Entry 8TVW (electron microscopy, 3.60 A resolution); this record covers chains B and C of the 15 polymer chains in the assembly.

Chain B:
Molecule: DNA-directed RNA polymerase subunit beta
Source organism: Saccharomyces cerevisiae
Notes: EC 2.7.7.6
UniProt: A0A6A5Q4H2 (A0A6A5Q4H2_YEASX); residue numbers follow UniProt; this construct covers 1-1224
Chain sequence (1224 residues; numbered 1 to 1224; the number before each row is that of its first residue):
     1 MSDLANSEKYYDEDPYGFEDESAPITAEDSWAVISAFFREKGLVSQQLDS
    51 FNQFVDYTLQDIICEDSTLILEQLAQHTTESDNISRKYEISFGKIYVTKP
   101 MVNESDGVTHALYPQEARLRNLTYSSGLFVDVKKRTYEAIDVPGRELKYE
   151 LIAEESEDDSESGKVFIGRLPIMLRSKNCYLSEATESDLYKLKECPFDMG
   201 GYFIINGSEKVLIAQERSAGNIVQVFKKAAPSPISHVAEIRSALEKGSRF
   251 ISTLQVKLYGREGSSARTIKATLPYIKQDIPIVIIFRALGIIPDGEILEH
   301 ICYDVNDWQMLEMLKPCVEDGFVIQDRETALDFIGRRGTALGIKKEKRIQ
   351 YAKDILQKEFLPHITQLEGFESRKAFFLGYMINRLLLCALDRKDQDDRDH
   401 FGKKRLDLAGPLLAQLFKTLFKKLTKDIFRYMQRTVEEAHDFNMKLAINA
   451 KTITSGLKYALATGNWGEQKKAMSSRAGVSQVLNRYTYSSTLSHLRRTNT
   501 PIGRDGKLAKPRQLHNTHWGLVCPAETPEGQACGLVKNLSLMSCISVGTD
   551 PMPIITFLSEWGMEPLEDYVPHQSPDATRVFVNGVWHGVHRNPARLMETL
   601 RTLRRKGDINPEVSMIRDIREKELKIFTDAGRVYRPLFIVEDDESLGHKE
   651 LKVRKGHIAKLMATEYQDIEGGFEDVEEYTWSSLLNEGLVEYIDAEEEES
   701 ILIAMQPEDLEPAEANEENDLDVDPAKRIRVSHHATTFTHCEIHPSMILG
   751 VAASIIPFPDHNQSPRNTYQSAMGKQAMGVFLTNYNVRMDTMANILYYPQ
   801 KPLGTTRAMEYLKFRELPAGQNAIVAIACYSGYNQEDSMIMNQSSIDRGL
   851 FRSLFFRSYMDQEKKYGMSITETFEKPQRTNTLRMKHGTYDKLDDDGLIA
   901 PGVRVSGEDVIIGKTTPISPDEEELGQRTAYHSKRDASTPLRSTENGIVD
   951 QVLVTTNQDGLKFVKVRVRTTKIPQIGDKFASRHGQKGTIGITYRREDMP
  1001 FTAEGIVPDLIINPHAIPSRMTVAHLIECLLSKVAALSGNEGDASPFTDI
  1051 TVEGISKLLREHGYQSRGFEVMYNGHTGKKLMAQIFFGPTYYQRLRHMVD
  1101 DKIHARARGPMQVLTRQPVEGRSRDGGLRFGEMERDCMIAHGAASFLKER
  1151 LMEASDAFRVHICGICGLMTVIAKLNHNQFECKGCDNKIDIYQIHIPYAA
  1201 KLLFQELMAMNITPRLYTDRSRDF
Disordered / not traced: 1-19, 73-86, 140-161, 244-251, 340-346, 436-441, 468-475, 503-513, 673-676, 717-735, 880-944
Bound ions: Zn2+: C1163, C1166, C1182, C1185

Chain C:
Molecule: DNA-directed RNA polymerase II subunit RPB3
Source organism: Saccharomyces cerevisiae
UniProt: A0A6A5Q0Z3 (A0A6A5Q0Z3_YEASX); residue numbers follow UniProt; this construct covers 1-318
Chain sequence (318 residues; row label = number of the first residue in the row):
     1 MSEEGPQVKIREASKDNVDFILSNVDLAMANSLRRVMIAEIPTLAIDSVE
    51 VETNTTVLADEFIAHRLGLIPLQSMDIEQLEYSRDCFCEDHCDKCSVVLT
   101 LQAFGESESTTNVYSKDLVIVSNLMGRNIGHPIIQDKEGNGVLICKLRKG
   151 QELKLTCVAKKGIAKEHAKWGPAAAIEFEYDPWNKLKHTDYWYEQDSAKE
   201 WPQSKNCEYEDPPNEGDPFDYKAQADTFYMNVESVGSIPVDQVVVRGIDT
   251 LQKKVASILLALTQMDQDKVNFASGDNNTASNMLGSNEDVMMTGAEQDPY
   301 SNASQMGNTGSGGYDNAW
Disordered / not traced: 1-2, 269-318
Bound ions: Zn2+: C88, C92, C95

Chain B / chain C interface:
Residue-residue contacts (75):
  Y785(B) with V57(C)
  N786(B) with V57(C), hydrogen bond (side chain-backbone)
  Y797(B) with E61(C); F62(C)
  Y798(B) with F62(C), hydrophobic; H65(C); R66(C), hydrogen bond
  S844(B) with A168(C)
  D847(B) with H65(C); H167(C), salt bridge; A168(C)
  R848(B) with H65(C); L69(C); A168(C)
  G849(B) with H65(C)
  R852(B) with H65(C), hydrogen bond
  R969(B) with A59(C); D60(C), salt bridge; E61(C), salt bridge
  T971(B) with E61(C)
  R995(B) with A164(C), hydrogen bond (side chain-backbone); K165(C), hydrogen bond (side chain-backbone)
  R996(B) with A173(C), hydrogen bond (side chain-backbone); A174(C), hydrogen bond (side chain-backbone)
  E997(B) with R34(C); R35(C); A39(C)
  D998(B) with R35(C), salt bridge
  F1001(B) with R34(C); F178(C), hydrophobic
  A1003(B) with E177(C); F178(C), hydrogen bond (backbone-backbone)
  E1004(B) with E177(C)
  G1005(B) with A175(C); I176(C); E177(C)
  R1060(B) with K199(C); E200(C), hydrogen bond (side chain-backbone); W201(C); P202(C)
  G1063(B) with P202(C)
  Q1065(B) with E200(C); W201(C); P202(C)
  R1067(B) with W192(C); E194(C), salt bridge
  F1069(B) with W201(C), hydrophobic
  V1071(B) with Y191(C), hydrophobic
  Y1073(B) with F178(C); E179(C); Y180(C), hydrophobic
  G1075(B) with N31(C), hydrogen bond (backbone-side chain); R34(C), hydrogen bond (backbone-side chain); R35(C), hydrogen bond (backbone-side chain)
  H1076(B) with N31(C), hydrogen bond (backbone-side chain)
  T1077(B) with L27(C); N31(C), hydrogen bond (backbone-side chain)
  G1078(B) with L27(C); N31(C), hydrogen bond (backbone-side chain); Y180(C)
  K1079(B) with L27(C); Y180(C)
  K1080(B) with Y180(C), hydrogen bond (backbone-side chain); D181(C), hydrogen bond (side chain-backbone); T189(C)
  L1081(B) with T189(C), hydrogen bond (backbone-side chain)
  M1082(B) with K187(C); H188(C); T189(C); D190(C), hydrogen bond (backbone-backbone)
  Q1084(B) with T189(C); D190(C), hydrogen bond (side chain-backbone); Y191(C); W192(C), hydrogen bond (side chain-backbone); W201(C)
Interface residues without a listed pair, chain B (40 interface residues in all): L854, I948, Y1064, E1070, N1074
Interface residues without a listed pair, chain C (38 interface residues in all): I38

Summary:
40 residues of chain B face 38 of chain C across their interface; the contacts include 21 hydrogen bonds and 5
salt bridges. Polar contacts include D847(B)-H167(C), R969(B)-D60(C) and R969(B)-E61(C). C1163(B), C1166(B),
C1182(B) and C1185(B) form the Zn2+ site.
Chain B is DNA-directed RNA polymerase subunit beta and chain C is DNA-directed RNA polymerase II subunit
RPB3, both from Saccharomyces cerevisiae; the structure, Cryo-EM structure of CPD-stalled Pol II (conformation
1), was determined by electron microscopy (same publication as 8TUG, 8TVP, 8TVQ, 8TVS, 8TVV, 8TVX and 8TVY).
